1ZS3 - chains H and K of the 12 polymer chains in the assembly; structure by X-ray diffraction, 2.70 A resolution.

[Chain H (and K)]
Protein: Lactococcus lactis MG1363 DpsA
Source organism: Lactococcus lactis
Notes: chain K of this document is another copy of the same molecule, construct and numbering; everything in this record applies to it too
Chain sequence (182 residues; numbered 1 to 182; the number before each row is that of its first residue):
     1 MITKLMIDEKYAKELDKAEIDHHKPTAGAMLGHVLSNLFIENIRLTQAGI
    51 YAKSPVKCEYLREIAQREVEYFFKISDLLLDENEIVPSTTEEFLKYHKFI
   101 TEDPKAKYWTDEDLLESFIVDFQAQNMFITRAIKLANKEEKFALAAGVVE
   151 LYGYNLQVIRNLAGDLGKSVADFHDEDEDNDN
Disordered / not traced: 1-2, 174-182

[Interface between chain H and chain K]
Contacting residue pairs (9; chain H residue first):
  I50(H) - R160(K)
  K53(H) - G164(K)
  K53(H) - G167(K)
  K53(H) - K168(K)
  K53(H) - S169(K)
  S54(H) - G164(K)
  P55(H) - N161(K)
  P55(H) - G164(K)
  P55(H) - D165(K)

[In short]
The interface between chain H and chain K involves 4 residues on one side and 7 on the other.
Chain H and chain K are both Lactococcus lactis MG1363 DpsA (Lactococcus lactis); the structure, The crystal
structure of the Lactococcus lactis MG1363 DpsB protein, was determined by X-ray diffraction, deposited
together with 1ZUJ.
